6HE9 - chains a and i of the 34 polymer chains in the assembly; structure by electron microscopy, 6.35 A resolution (low resolution: residue-level contacts below are approximate; hydrogen-bond / salt-bridge calls are withheld).

== Chain a ==
Molecule: Proteasome subunit alpha
From: Archaeoglobus fulgidus (strain ATCC 49558 / VC-16 / DSM 4304 / JCM 9628 / NBRC 100126)
Notes: EC 3.4.25.1; engineered mutation(s): 0
UniProtKB: O29760 (PSA_ARCFU); residues 5-246 here = UniProt positions 5-246
Chain sequence (242 residues; each row starts with the number of its first residue):
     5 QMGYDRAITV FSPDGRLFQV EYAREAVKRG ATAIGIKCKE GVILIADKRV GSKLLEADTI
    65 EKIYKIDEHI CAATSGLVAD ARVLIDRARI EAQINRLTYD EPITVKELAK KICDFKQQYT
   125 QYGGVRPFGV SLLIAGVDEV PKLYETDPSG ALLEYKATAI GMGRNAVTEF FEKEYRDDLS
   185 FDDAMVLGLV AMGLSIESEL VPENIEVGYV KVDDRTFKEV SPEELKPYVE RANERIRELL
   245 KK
Not modelled in the structure: 5-9

== Chain i ==
Molecule: Proteasome subunit beta
From: Archaeoglobus fulgidus (strain ATCC 49558 / VC-16 / DSM 4304 / JCM 9628 / NBRC 100126)
Notes: EC 3.4.25.1; engineered mutation(s): 0
UniProtKB: Q9P996 (PSB_ARCFU); residue numbers follow UniProt; this construct covers 12-213
Chain sequence (202 residues; numbered 12 to 213; the number before each row is that of its first residue):
    12 TTTVGLVCKD GVVMATEKRA TMGNFIASKA AKKIYQIADR MAMTTAGSVG DAQFLARIIK
    72 IEANLYEIRR ERKPTVRAIA TLTSNLLNSY RYFPYLVQLL IGGIDSEGKS IYSIDPIGGA
   132 IEEKDIVATG SGSLTAYGVL EDRFTPEIGV DEAVELAVRA IYSAMKRDSA SGDGIDVVKI
   192 TEDEFYQYSP EEVEQILAKF RK
Curated features (UniProtKB/Swiss-Prot):
  - active site: Thr-12 (Nucleophile)

== Interface between chain a and chain i ==
Residue-residue contacts (27; chain a residue first):
  Asn-99(a) / Arg-81(i)
  Leu-101(a) / Thr-92(i)
  Thr-102(a) / Thr-92(i)
  Thr-102(a) / Leu-93(i)
  Thr-102(a) / Asn-96(i)
  Tyr-103(a) / Tyr-77(i)
  Tyr-103(a) / Arg-80(i)
  Tyr-103(a) / Arg-81(i)
  Tyr-103(a) / Arg-88(i)
  Tyr-103(a) / Ala-89(i)
  Tyr-103(a) / Thr-92(i)
  Tyr-103(a) / Leu-93(i)
  Asp-104(a) / Arg-88(i)
  Asp-104(a) / Thr-92(i)
  Glu-105(a) / Tyr-77(i)
  Glu-105(a) / Arg-81(i)
  Glu-105(a) / Arg-83(i)
  Glu-105(a) / Arg-88(i)
  Glu-105(a) / Glu-118(i)
  Pro-106(a) / Arg-88(i)
  Thr-108(a) / Arg-81(i)
  Thr-108(a) / Arg-83(i)
  Lys-110(a) / Arg-80(i)
  Lys-110(a) / Glu-82(i)
  Glu-111(a) / Arg-81(i)
  Lys-114(a) / Arg-80(i)
  Glu-143(a) / Arg-83(i)
Also at the interface, not in a pair above, chain i (12 interface residues in all): Thr-86

== In short ==
The chain a/chain i interface involves 12 residues from each chain. From UniProt: active-site residue
Thr-12(i) on chain i.
Here chain a is Proteasome subunit alpha and chain i is Proteasome subunit beta, both from Archaeoglobus
fulgidus (strain ATCC 49558 / VC-16 / DSM 4304 / JCM 9628 / NBRC 100126). Entry 6HE9 (PAN-proteasome in state
2) was determined by electron microscopy together with 6HE5, 6HE7, 6HE8, 6HEA, 6HEC and 6HED from the same
study.
